PDB entry 3MM3 | X-ray diffraction, 1.40 A resolution | chain A

# Chain A
Name: DyP
Organism: Bjerkandera adusta
Notes: EC 1.11.1.19; fragment: residues in UNP 57-498
Reference sequence: Q8WZK8 (Q8WZK8_THACU); residues 1-442 here correspond to UniProt positions 57-498 (UniProt number = residue number + 56)
Amino-acid sequence (442 residues; row label = number of the first residue in the row):
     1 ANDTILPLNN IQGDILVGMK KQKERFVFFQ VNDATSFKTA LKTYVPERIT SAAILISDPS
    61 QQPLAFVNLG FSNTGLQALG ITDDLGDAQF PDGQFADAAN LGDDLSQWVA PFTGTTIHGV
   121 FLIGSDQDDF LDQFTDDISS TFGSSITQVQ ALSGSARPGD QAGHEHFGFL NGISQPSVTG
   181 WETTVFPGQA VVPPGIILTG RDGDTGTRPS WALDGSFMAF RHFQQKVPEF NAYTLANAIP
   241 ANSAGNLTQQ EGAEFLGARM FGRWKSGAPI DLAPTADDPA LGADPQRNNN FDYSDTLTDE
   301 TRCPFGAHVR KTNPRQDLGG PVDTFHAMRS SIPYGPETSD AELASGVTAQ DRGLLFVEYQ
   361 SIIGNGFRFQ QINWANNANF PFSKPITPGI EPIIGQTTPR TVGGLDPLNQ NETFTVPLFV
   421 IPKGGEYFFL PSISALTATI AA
Unresolved in the structure: 1-3
Differences from the reference sequence: engineered mutation Asn171 (Asp227 in Q8WZK8)
Small-molecule neighbours:
  - cyanide ion (CYN): Asn171, His308, Arg329, Ser331, Leu354, Phe356
  - heme (HEM): Glu165, Phe167, Phe169, Leu170, Asn171, Gly172, Ile173, Ser174, Phe223, Gln225, Phe261, Arg263, His308, Val309, Thr312, Asn313, Arg315, Arg329, Leu354, Phe356, Glu358, Phe367, Gln370, Gln371, Ile393, Ile394, Val420

# Overview
Ligands of chain A: heme and cyanide ion.
Chain A is DyP (Bjerkandera adusta); the structure, Dye-decolorizing peroxidase (DyP) D171N in complex with
cyanide, was determined by X-ray diffraction together with 3MM1, 3MM2, 3AFV and 2D3Q from the same study.
